Entry 6VDP (X-ray diffraction, 2.00 A resolution); this record covers chain A.

== Chain A ==
Name: 3-methyl-L-tyrosine peroxygenase
Source organism: Streptomyces lavendulae
Notes: EC 1.11.2.5
UniProt: B0CN28 (SFMD_STRLA); numbering as in UniProt (aligned over 1-365)
Sequence (365 residues; row label = number of the first residue in the row):
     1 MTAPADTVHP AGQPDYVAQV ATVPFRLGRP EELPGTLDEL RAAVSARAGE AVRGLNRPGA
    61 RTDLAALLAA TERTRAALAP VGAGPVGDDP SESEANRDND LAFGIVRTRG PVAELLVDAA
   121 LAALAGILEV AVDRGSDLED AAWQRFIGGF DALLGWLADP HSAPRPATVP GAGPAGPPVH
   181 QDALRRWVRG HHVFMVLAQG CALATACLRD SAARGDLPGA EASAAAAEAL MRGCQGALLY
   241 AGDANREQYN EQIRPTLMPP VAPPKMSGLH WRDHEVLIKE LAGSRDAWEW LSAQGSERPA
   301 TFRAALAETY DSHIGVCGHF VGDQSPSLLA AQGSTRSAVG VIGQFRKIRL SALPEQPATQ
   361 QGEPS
Not modelled in the structure: 1-17, 322-365
Glycans and other covalent adducts: heme c (HEC) linked to Cys-317
Ion coordination: heme c Fe: His-274, His-313
Ligand contacts: heme c (HEC): His-191, Phe-194, Leu-197, Ala-198, Met-231, Cys-234, Leu-238, Met-266, Ser-267, Gly-268, Trp-271, His-274, Leu-277, Ile-278, Leu-281, Leu-306, Thr-309, Tyr-310, His-313, Val-316, Gly-318, His-319, Phe-320
Curated features (UniProtKB/Swiss-Prot):
  - binding site (heme): His-313 to Cys-317
  - mutagenesis: His-191 (H191A: Does not affect heme-binding), His-274 (H274A: Does not affect heme-binding), His-313 (H313A: Almost abolishes heme-binding), Cys-317 (C317A: Almost abolishes heme-binding)
What the authors report for this chain:
  - heme c coordination: His-274, His-313
  - binding site for heme c: Cys-317
  - mutagenesis - H274A, H274N, H274Q, H313A, H313N, H313Q: decreased expression

== Overview ==
Covalently linked heme c: at Cys-317. His-274 and His-313 coordinate a heme c Fe ion. UniProt lists 5
heme-binding residues and 4 mutagenesis sites. The paper reports a binding site for heme c at Cys-317; H274A,
H274N and H274Q, among others, reduce expression; 6 substitutions were tested in all.
Chain A is 3-methyl-L-tyrosine peroxygenase (Streptomyces lavendulae); the structure, Crystal structure of
SfmD truncated variant, was determined by X-ray diffraction together with 6VDQ, 6VDZ and 6VE0 from the same
study.
